5U0P - chains H and K of the 16 polymer chains in the assembly; structure by electron microscopy, 4.40 A resolution (low resolution: residue-level contacts below are approximate; hydrogen-bond / salt-bridge calls are withheld).

[Chain H]
Molecule: Mediator complex subunit 8
From: Schizosaccharomyces pombe
UniProt: O94646 (MED8_SCHPO); residues 1-200 here = UniProt positions 1-200
Amino-acid sequence (200 residues; numbered 1 to 200; the number before each row is that of its first residue):
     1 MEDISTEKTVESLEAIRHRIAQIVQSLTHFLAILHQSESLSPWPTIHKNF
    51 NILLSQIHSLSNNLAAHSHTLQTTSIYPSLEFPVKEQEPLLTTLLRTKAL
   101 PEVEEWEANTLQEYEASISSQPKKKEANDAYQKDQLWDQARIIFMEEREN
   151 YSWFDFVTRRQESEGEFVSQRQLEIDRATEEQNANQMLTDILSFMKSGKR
Unresolved in the structure: 1-2, 155-170

[Chain K]
Molecule: Mediator complex subunit 11
From: Schizosaccharomyces pombe
UniProt: Q9P6Q0 (MED11_SCHPO); residues 1-111 here = UniProt positions 1-111
Amino-acid sequence (116 residues; numbered 1 to 116; the number before each row is that of its first residue):
     1 MTNSDDDLFSEKSTSSDTQQVQNILELEAKIPDILSSAGKCIEAIQLNNS
    51 LEDFRKYSKEFLETVEFISTGLRRQALELEKAEVPVVSLQPKKRYASTPL
   101 SNLIFDQSSKLIPKYC
Unresolved in the structure: 1-14, 113-116

[How chain H and chain K interact]
Residue-residue contacts - 20 pairs, chain H then chain K:
  Lys-133(H) with Asn-49(K)
  Leu-136(H) with Leu-51(K)
  Trp-137(H) with Ile-45(K)
  Ala-140(H) with Leu-51(K); Phe-54(K)
  Ile-143(H) with Arg-55(K)
  Glu-147(H) with Arg-55(K); Lys-59(K); Leu-62(K)
  Arg-148(H) with Leu-62(K)
  Tyr-151(H) with Lys-59(K); Leu-62(K); Glu-63(K); Glu-66(K)
  Ser-152(H) with Glu-66(K)
  Trp-153(H) with Val-65(K)
  Phe-154(H) with Arg-73(K)
  Arg-171(H) with Leu-77(K)
  Glu-174(H) with Leu-77(K)
  Arg-177(H) with Glu-83(K)
Interface residues without a listed pair, chain H (15 interface residues in all): Phe-144
Interface residues without a listed pair, chain K (19 interface residues in all): Ile-42, Ser-69, Thr-70, Arg-74, Glu-80, Lys-81

[Summary]
The interface between chain H and chain K involves 15 residues on one side and 19 on the other.
Chain H is Mediator complex subunit 8 and chain K is Mediator complex subunit 11, both from
Schizosaccharomyces pombe; the structure, Cryo-EM structure of the transcriptional Mediator, was determined by
electron microscopy (same publication as 5U0S).
